PDB entry 6M0P | X-ray diffraction, 2.78 A resolution | chains A and E of the 6 polymer chains in the assembly

Chain A (and E):
Protein: Aerobic hydroxylamine oxidoreductase
Organism: Nitrosomonas europaea
Notes: chain E of this document is another copy of the same molecule, construct and numbering; everything in this record applies to it too
UniProtKB: A0A1I0F3S0 (A0A1I0F3S0_NITER); residues 1-570 here = UniProt positions 1-570
Amino-acid sequence (570 residues; each row starts with the number of its first residue):
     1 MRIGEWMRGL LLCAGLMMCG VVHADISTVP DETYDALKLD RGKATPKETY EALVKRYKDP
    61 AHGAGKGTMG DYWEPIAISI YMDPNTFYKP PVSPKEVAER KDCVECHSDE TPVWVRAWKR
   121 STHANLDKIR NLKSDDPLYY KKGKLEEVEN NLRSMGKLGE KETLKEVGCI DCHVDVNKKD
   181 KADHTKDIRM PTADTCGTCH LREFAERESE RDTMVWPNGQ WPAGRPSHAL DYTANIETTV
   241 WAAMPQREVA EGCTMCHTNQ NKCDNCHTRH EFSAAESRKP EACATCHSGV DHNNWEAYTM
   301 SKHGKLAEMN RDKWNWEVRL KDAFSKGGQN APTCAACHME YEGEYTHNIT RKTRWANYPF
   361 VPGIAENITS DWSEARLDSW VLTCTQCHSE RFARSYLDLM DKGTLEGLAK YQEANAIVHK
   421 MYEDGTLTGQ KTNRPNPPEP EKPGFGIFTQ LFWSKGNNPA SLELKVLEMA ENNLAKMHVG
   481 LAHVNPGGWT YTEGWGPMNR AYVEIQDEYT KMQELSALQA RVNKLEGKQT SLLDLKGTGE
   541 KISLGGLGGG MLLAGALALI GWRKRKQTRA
Not modelled in the structure: 1-24, 528-570
Glycans and other covalent adducts: heme c (HEC) linked to Cys103, Cys106, Cys169, Cys172, Cys196, Cys199, Cys263, Cys266, Cys283, Cys286, Cys334, Cys337, Cys384, Cys387; Isoporphyrin containing Fe (ISW) linked to Cys253, Cys256, Tyr491
Ion coordination: heme c Fe (7 sites), coordinated by His107, His123, His173, His184, His200, His228, His267, His270, His287, His303, His338, His347, His388, His483; Isoporphyrin containing Fe Fe near His257 (its only coordinating residue here)
Small-molecule neighbours:
  - heme c (HEC), molecule 1: Tyr81, Tyr88, Pro91, Ser93, Pro94, Glu96, Ala98, Glu99, Asp102, His107, Glu110, Ile170, His173, Val174, Ala182, His184, Ile188, Met190
  - heme c (HEC), molecule 2: Tyr81, Pro84, His107, Thr111, Trp114, Val115, Trp118, His123, Val167, Gly168, His173, Met190, Pro191, Lys262, Asp264, Arg269, His270, Phe272
  - heme c (HEC), molecule 3: Val113, Trp114, Met255, Lys262, Asp264, Asn265, Thr268, Arg269
  - heme c (HEC), molecule 4: Thr122, His123, Leu126, Lys141, Lys144, Leu145, Val148, Leu164, Val167, Asp171, Val176, Pro191, Thr195, His200, His267, Phe272, Ser273, Ala274, Glu317
  - heme c (HEC), molecule 5: Tyr140, Lys141, Lys144, His200, Glu203, Phe204, Arg207, His228, Asn259, His267, Ala274, Ser277, Arg278, Val318, Arg319, Leu320, Ala335, Met339, His347
  - heme c (HEC), molecule 6: Arg225, Pro226, Ser227, His228, Leu230, Asp231, Ala234, Met255, His257, Thr258, Asn259, Asn265, Ser277, Ala282, His287, Ala335, His338, Ile349, Thr353, Ala356, Asn357
  - heme c (HEC), molecule 7: His287, Asn294, Trp295, Tyr298, His303, Pro332, Thr333, His338, Lys352, Thr353, Arg354, Trp355, Ala356, Trp380, Leu397, Met400, His478, Ala482, His483
  - heme c (HEC), molecule 8: Lys302, His303, Leu306, Phe324, Asn330, Ala331, Pro332, Trp380, Thr383, Gln386, His388, Phe392, Tyr396, Leu397, Val484
  - heme c (HEC), molecule 9: His388, Ser389, Phe392
  - heme c (HEC), molecule 10: Ser389, Glu390, Arg391, Phe392
  - Isoporphyrin containing Fe (ISW; {3,3'-[(9S)-8,13-diethenyl-3,7,12,17-tetramethyl-9,10-dihydroporphyrin-2,18-diyl-kappa~4~N~21~,N~22~,N~23~,N~24~]dipropanoato(2-)}iron), molecule 1: Trp221, Arg225, Pro226, Ala234, Asn235, Thr238, Trp241, Gly252, His257, Thr285, His287, Ser288, His292, Asn294, Ala356, Asn357, Tyr358, Phe448, Phe452
  - Isoporphyrin containing Fe (ISW), molecule 2: Pro486, Gly487, Thr490
From the paper describing this entry:
  - binding site for 5-hydroxynaphthalene-1,4-dione: Trp221, Thr238, Tyr358, Phe360, Val361, Phe448

Interface between chain A and chain E:
Pairs across the interface (118):
  Met300(A) - Ala284(E)
  Met300(A) - Thr285(E)  hydrogen bond (backbone-side chain)
  Met300(A) - Ser288(E)
  Met300(A) - Trp295(E)
  Ser301(A) - Thr285(E)
  Lys302(A) - Asn265(E)  hydrogen bond (side chain-backbone)
  Lys302(A) - Thr268(E)
  Lys302(A) - Ala282(E)  hydrogen bond (side chain-backbone)
  Lys302(A) - Thr285(E)
  Lys305(A) - Glu281(E)
  Lys305(A) - Ala284(E)
  Lys305(A) - Trp295(E)
  Leu306(A) - Thr268(E)
  Leu306(A) - Glu276(E)
  Glu308(A) - Glu281(E)
  Met309(A) - Glu276(E)
  Met309(A) - Lys279(E)  hydrogen bond (backbone-side chain)
  Met309(A) - Glu281(E)
  Met309(A) - Ala282(E)
  Arg311(A) - Arg311(E)
  Asp312(A) - Asp312(E)
  Phe324(A) - Arg116(E)
  Ser325(A) - Arg116(E)
  Asn330(A) - Val113(E)
  Asn330(A) - Arg120(E)
  Asn330(A) - Glu271(E)  hydrogen bond
  Thr385(A) - Glu110(E)
  Thr385(A) - Thr111(E)
  Thr385(A) - Pro112(E)
  Gln386(A) - Pro112(E)
  Gln386(A) - Val113(E)  hydrogen bond (backbone-backbone)
  Cys387(A) - Thr111(E)
  Cys387(A) - Val113(E)  hydrophobic
  Cys387(A) - Trp114(E)  hydrogen bond (backbone-side chain)
  His388(A) - Thr111(E)
  His388(A) - Trp114(E)
  His388(A) - Arg269(E)
  Ser389(A) - Tyr81(E)
  Arg391(A) - Ile80(E)
  Arg391(A) - Tyr81(E)
  Arg391(A) - Lys89(E)  hydrogen bond (side chain-backbone)
  Arg391(A) - Pro90(E)
  Arg391(A) - Pro91(E)
  Phe392(A) - Ile78(E)  hydrophobic
  Phe392(A) - Tyr81(E)  hydrogen bond (backbone-side chain)
  Phe392(A) - Arg269(E)
  Ser395(A) - Ala77(E)
  Ser395(A) - Ile78(E)
  Ser395(A) - Tyr81(E)
  Tyr396(A) - Ile78(E)
  Asp398(A) - Glu248(E)
  Leu399(A) - Ile76(E)  hydrophobic
  Leu399(A) - Ile78(E)  hydrophobic
  Leu399(A) - Glu248(E)
  Lys402(A) - Glu248(E)
  Gly403(A) - Glu248(E)
  Glu406(A) - Gln246(E)
  Glu406(A) - Arg247(E)
  Glu406(A) - Glu248(E)
  Glu406(A) - Val249(E)  hydrogen bond (side chain-backbone)
  Lys410(A) - Ser454(E)  hydrogen bond
  Met477(A) - Val249(E)  hydrophobic
  Val484(A) - Met255(E)  hydrophobic
  Pro486(A) - Gly252(E)
  Pro486(A) - Met255(E)  hydrophobic
  Pro486(A) - Cys256(E)  hydrophobic
  Pro486(A) - Thr285(E)
  Trp489(A) - Glu248(E)  hydrogen bond (side chain-backbone)
  Trp489(A) - Val249(E)
  Trp489(A) - Gly252(E)
  Trp489(A) - Met255(E)  hydrophobic
  Thr490(A) - Val249(E)
  Thr490(A) - Phe452(E)
  Tyr491(A) - Cys253(E)  hydrophobic
  Tyr491(A) - Val290(E)
  Tyr491(A) - Asp291(E)
  Tyr491(A) - Phe448(E)
  Tyr491(A) - Phe452(E)  hydrophobic
  Thr492(A) - Gly289(E)
  Thr492(A) - Val290(E)  hydrogen bond (side chain-backbone)
  Trp495(A) - Met244(E)
  Trp495(A) - Gln246(E)
  Trp495(A) - Val249(E)  hydrophobic
  Trp495(A) - Phe452(E)  hydrogen bond (side chain-backbone)
  Asn499(A) - Gln450(E)  hydrogen bond (side chain-backbone)
  Asn499(A) - Leu451(E)
  Asn499(A) - Trp453(E)
  Asn499(A) - Ser454(E)  hydrogen bond
  Asn499(A) - Leu464(E)
  Arg500(A) - Leu464(E)
  Arg500(A) - Glu468(E)  salt bridge
  Tyr502(A) - Ser454(E)
  Tyr502(A) - Lys455(E)
  Tyr502(A) - Gly456(E)
  Val503(A) - Ser454(E)
  Val503(A) - Pro459(E)
  Val503(A) - Ala460(E)
  Val503(A) - Ser461(E)
  Val503(A) - Leu464(E)  hydrophobic
  Glu504(A) - Ser461(E)
  Gln506(A) - Gly456(E)
  Gln506(A) - Asn457(E)  hydrogen bond (backbone-side chain)
  Asp507(A) - Thr428(E)
  Asp507(A) - Asn457(E)
  Asp507(A) - Ala460(E)
  Asp507(A) - Ser461(E)  hydrogen bond (side chain-backbone)
  Thr510(A) - Thr428(E)
  Thr510(A) - Asn457(E)  hydrogen bond
  Lys511(A) - Thr428(E)  hydrogen bond
  Lys511(A) - Glu508(E)  salt bridge
  Leu518(A) - Gln519(E)
  Leu518(A) - Val522(E)  hydrophobic
  Arg521(A) - Gln519(E)
  Arg521(A) - Val522(E)
  Arg521(A) - Asn523(E)  hydrogen bond
  Arg521(A) - Glu526(E)  salt bridge
  Leu525(A) - Leu525(E)  hydrophobic
  Leu525(A) - Glu526(E)
Other interface residues (no listed pair), chain A (55 interface residues in all): Lys313, Gly328, Gln329, Glu413, Asn485, Glu514, Leu515, Val522
Other interface residues (no listed pair), chain E (74 interface residues in all): Tyr88, Pro245, Glu251, Cys266, Ser273, Glu317, Gly429, Asn433, Leu462, Met512, Leu515, Leu518

Summary:
55 residues of chain A face 74 of chain E across their interface, with 21 hydrogen bonds and 3 salt bridges.
Polar contacts include Arg500(A)-Glu468(E), Lys511(A)-Glu508(E) and Arg521(A)-Glu526(E). Ligands of chain A: 3
copies of heme c. From the paper: a binding site for 5-hydroxynaphthalene-1,4-dione at Trp221(A), Thr238(A)
and Tyr358(A) among others.
Chain A and chain E are both Aerobic hydroxylamine oxidoreductase (Nitrosomonas europaea); the structure,
Hydroxylamine oxidoreductase in complex with juglone, was determined by X-ray diffraction, deposited together
with 6M0Q.
